4HEA - chains 6 and 9 of the 16 polymer chains in the assembly; structure by X-ray diffraction, 3.30 A resolution.

Chain 6:
Molecule: NADH-quinone oxidoreductase subunit 6
Organism: Thermus thermophilus
Notes: EC 1.6.5.3
UniProtKB: Q56218 (NQO6_THET8); numbering as in UniProt (aligned over 1-181)
Chain sequence (181 residues; row label = number of the first residue in the row):
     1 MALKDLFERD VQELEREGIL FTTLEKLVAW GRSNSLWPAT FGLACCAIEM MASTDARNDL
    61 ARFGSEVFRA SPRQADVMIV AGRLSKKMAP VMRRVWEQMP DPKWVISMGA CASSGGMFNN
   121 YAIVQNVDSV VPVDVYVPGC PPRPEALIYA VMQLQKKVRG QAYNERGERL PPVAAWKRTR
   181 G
Disordered / not traced: 1-15, 65-69
Swiss-Prot annotation at these positions:
  - binding site ([4Fe-4S] cluster): Cys45, Cys46, Cys111, Cys140
Metal / ion sites: 4Fe-4S cluster Fe: Cys45, Cys46, Cys111, Cys140
Ligand contacts: 4Fe-4S cluster (SF4): Ala44, Cys45, Cys46, Gly82, Arg83, Gly109, Ala110, Cys111, Met117, Phe118, Gly139, Cys140, Pro141

Chain 9:
Molecule: NADH-quinone oxidoreductase subunit 9
Organism: Thermus thermophilus
Notes: EC 1.6.5.3
UniProtKB: Q56224 (NQO9_THET8); residue numbers follow UniProt; this construct covers 1-182
Chain sequence (182 residues; numbered 1 to 182; the number before each row is that of its first residue):
     1 MTLKALAQSL GITLKYLFSK PVTVPYPDAP VALKPRFHGR HVLTRHPNGL EKCIGCSLCA
    61 AACPAYAIYV EPAENDPENP VSAGERYAKV YEINMLRCIF CGLCEEACPT GAIVLGYDFE
   121 MADYEYSDLV YGKEDMLVDV VGTKPQRREA KRTGKPVKVG YVVPYVRPEL EGFKAPTEGG
   181 KR
Disordered / not traced: 1, 182
Swiss-Prot annotation at these positions:
  - binding site ([4Fe-4S] cluster): Cys53, Cys56, Ser57, Cys59, Cys63, Cys98, Ile99, Cys101, Cys104, Cys108
Metal / ion sites: 4Fe-4S cluster Fe site 1: Cys53, Cys56, Cys59, Cys108; 4Fe-4S cluster Fe site 2: Cys63, Cys98, Cys101, Cys104
Ligand contacts:
  - 4Fe-4S cluster (SF4), molecule 1: His41, Ala62, Cys63, Pro64, Ala65, Ala67, Ile68, Cys98, Ile99, Phe100, Cys101, Gly102, Leu103, Cys104, Leu115
  - 4Fe-4S cluster (SF4), molecule 2: Leu43, Lys52, Cys53, Ile54, Gly55, Cys56, Ser57, Leu58, Cys59, Tyr91, Cys104, Cys108, Pro109, Thr110, Ala112, Ile113

Interface between chain 6 and chain 9:
Residue-residue contacts - 58 pairs, chain 6 then chain 9:
  Ala110(6) - Leu96(9)
  Ala110(6) - Cys98(9)
  Ala110(6) - Ile99(9)  hydrophobic
  Ser113(6) - Leu96(9)
  Ser113(6) - Tyr126(9)
  Ser114(6) - Leu96(9)  hydrogen bond (side chain-backbone)
  Ser114(6) - Arg97(9)  hydrogen bond (side chain-backbone)
  Ser114(6) - Tyr126(9)
  Gly115(6) - Arg97(9)
  Gly116(6) - Arg97(9)
  Met117(6) - Ile99(9)  hydrophobic
  Asn119(6) - Arg97(9)
  Gln125(6) - Arg97(9)  hydrogen bond
  Asn126(6) - Tyr126(9)
  Asp134(6) - Tyr124(9)
  Val135(6) - Asp123(9)
  Val135(6) - Tyr124(9)  hydrophobic
  Tyr136(6) - Ala122(9)
  Tyr136(6) - Asp123(9)  hydrogen bond (backbone-backbone)
  Tyr136(6) - Tyr124(9)
  Tyr136(6) - Tyr126(9)
  Tyr136(6) - Leu129(9)  hydrophobic
  Pro138(6) - Met95(9)
  Pro138(6) - Leu96(9)  hydrophobic
  Pro138(6) - Met121(9)  hydrophobic
  Pro138(6) - Leu129(9)  hydrophobic
  Gly139(6) - Phe100(9)
  Cys140(6) - Ile99(9)
  Arg143(6) - Val31(9)
  Arg143(6) - Leu33(9)
  Glu145(6) - Tyr26(9)  hydrogen bond (backbone-side chain)
  Glu145(6) - Val31(9)
  Glu145(6) - Phe119(9)
  Ala146(6) - Phe119(9)
  Ile148(6) - Tyr26(9)  hydrophobic
  Tyr149(6) - Tyr26(9)
  Tyr149(6) - Glu120(9)
  Tyr149(6) - Met121(9)
  Tyr149(6) - Ala122(9)
  Tyr149(6) - Pro145(9)
  Tyr149(6) - Gln146(9)  hydrogen bond (side chain-backbone)
  Ala150(6) - Ala122(9)  hydrophobic
  Gln153(6) - Ala122(9)  hydrogen bond (side chain-backbone)
  Gln153(6) - Tyr124(9)  hydrogen bond
  Lys156(6) - Tyr124(9)
  Lys156(6) - Glu149(9)  salt bridge
  Lys156(6) - Arg152(9)
  Lys157(6) - Tyr124(9)
  Ala162(6) - Tyr124(9)
  Tyr163(6) - Arg148(9)  hydrogen bond (backbone-side chain)
  Tyr163(6) - Arg152(9)  hydrogen bond (backbone-side chain)
  Asn164(6) - Glu125(9)
  Asn164(6) - Asp128(9)
  Asn164(6) - Arg148(9)
  Glu165(6) - Asp128(9)  hydrogen bond (backbone-side chain)
  Glu165(6) - Lys144(9)
  Glu165(6) - Arg148(9)  salt bridge
  Leu170(6) - Tyr124(9)  hydrophobic
Interface residues without a listed pair, chain 6 (32 interface residues in all): Val137, Met152, Gln161
Interface residues without a listed pair, chain 9 (31 interface residues in all): Pro27, Ala32, Pro64, Ala65, Asn94, Thr143

In short:
The interface between chain 6 and chain 9 involves 32 residues on one side and 31 on the other; the contacts
include 11 hydrogen bonds and 2 salt bridges. Polar contacts include Lys156(6)-Glu149(9), Glu165(6)-Arg148(9)
and Ser114(6)-Leu96(9). Ligands of chain 6: 4Fe-4S cluster.
Chain 6 is NADH-quinone oxidoreductase subunit 6 and chain 9 is NADH-quinone oxidoreductase subunit 9, both
from Thermus thermophilus; the structure, Crystal structure of the entire respiratory complex I from Thermus
thermophilus, was determined by X-ray diffraction together with 4HE8 from the same study.
